7X4M - chains H and C of the 6 polymer chains in the assembly; structure by electron microscopy, 3.34 A resolution.

== Chain H ==
Molecule: 8A10 heavy chain
Source organism: Mus musculus
Amino-acid sequence (118 residues; each row starts with the number of its first residue):
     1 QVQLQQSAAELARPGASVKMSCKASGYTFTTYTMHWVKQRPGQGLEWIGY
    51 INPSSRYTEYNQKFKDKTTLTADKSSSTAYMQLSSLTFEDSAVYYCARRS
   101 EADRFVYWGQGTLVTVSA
Disordered / not traced: 1
Cystine bridges: C22-C96

== Chain C ==
Molecule: VP3
Source organism: Coxsackievirus B1
Notes: EC 3.4.22.29, 3.6.1.15, 3.4.22.28, 2.7.7.48
UniProt: L7UV52 (L7UV52_9ENTO); residues 1-238 here correspond to UniProt positions 333-570 (UniProt number = residue number + 332)
Amino-acid sequence (238 residues; each row starts with the number of its first residue):
     1 GLPVMTTPGSTQFLTSDDFQSPSAMPQFDVTPEMQIPGRVNNLMEIAEVD
    51 SVVPVNNTEDNVSSLKAYQIPVQSNSDNGKQVFGFPLQPGANNVLNRTLL
   101 GEILNYYTHWSGSIKLTFMFCGSAMATGKFLLAYSPPGAGVPKNRKDAML
   151 GTHVIWDVGLQSSCVLCVPWISQTHYRYVVEDEYTAAGYVTCWYQTNIVV
   201 PADVQSSCDILCFVSACNDFSVRMLKDTPFIRQDTFYQ

== Chain H / chain C interface ==
Pairs across the interface - 16 pairs, chain H then chain C:
  Y32(H) - R232(C)
  S54(H) - S63(C)
  S55(H) - S63(C)
  R56(H) - E59(C)
  K74(H) - E59(C)  hydrogen bond (side chain-backbone)
  R98(H) - D234(C)  salt bridge
  S100(H) - D234(C)
  E101(H) - Q233(C)
  E101(H) - D234(C)  hydrogen bond (side chain-backbone)
  E101(H) - T235(C)  hydrogen bond (side chain-backbone)
  E101(H) - Y237(C)
  R104(H) - T235(C)  hydrogen bond
  R104(H) - F236(C)  hydrogen bond (side chain-backbone)
  R104(H) - Q238(C)  hydrogen bond
  V106(H) - D234(C)
  Y107(H) - D234(C)

== Overview ==
Chain H and chain C form an interface of 11 and 9 residues respectively; the contacts include 6 hydrogen bonds
and 1 salt bridge. Polar pairs include R98(H)-D234(C), K74(H)-E59(C) and E101(H)-D234(C).
Here chain H is 8A10 heavy chain (Mus musculus) and chain C is VP3 (Coxsackievirus B1). Entry 7X4M (Cryo-EM
structure of Coxsackievirus B1 mature virion in complex with nAb 8A10 (classified from CVB1 mature ...) was
determined by electron microscopy, deposited together with 7X2G, 7X2I, 7X2O, 7X2T, 7X2W, 7X35 and 7 further
entries.
